PDB entry 6CV5 | electron microscopy, 2.79 A resolution | chains A and B of the 4 polymer chains in the assembly

[Chain A]
Name: viral protein 1
Source organism: Enterovirus D68
Reference sequence: A0A0X7Z9B1 (A0A0X7Z9B1_9ENTO); residues 1-297 here correspond to UniProt positions 565-861 (UniProt number = residue number + 564)
Sequence (297 residues; numbered 1 to 297; the number before each row is that of its first residue):
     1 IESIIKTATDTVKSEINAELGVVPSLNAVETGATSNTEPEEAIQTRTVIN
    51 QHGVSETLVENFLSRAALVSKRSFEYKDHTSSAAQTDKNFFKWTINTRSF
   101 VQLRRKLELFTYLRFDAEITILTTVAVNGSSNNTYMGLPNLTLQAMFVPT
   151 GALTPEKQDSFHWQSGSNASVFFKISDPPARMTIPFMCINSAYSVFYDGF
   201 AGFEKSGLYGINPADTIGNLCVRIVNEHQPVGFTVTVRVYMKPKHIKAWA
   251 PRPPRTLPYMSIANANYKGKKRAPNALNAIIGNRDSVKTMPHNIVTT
Unresolved in the structure: 129-133, 296-297
Reported in the primary citation:
  - conformationally variable residues (loop rearrangement): Ile-217

[Chain B]
Name: viral protein 3
Source organism: Enterovirus D68
Reference sequence: E9RIT6 (E9RIT6_9ENTO); residue numbers follow UniProt; this construct covers 1-247
Sequence (247 residues; numbered 1 to 247; the number before each row is that of its first residue):
     1 GVPTYLLPGSGQFLTTDDHSSAPVLPCFNPTPEMHIPGQVRNMLEVVQVE
    51 SMMEINNTESAVGMERLKVDISALTDVDQLLFNIPLDIQLDGPLRNTLVG
   101 NISRYYTHWSGSLEMTFMFCGSFMATGKLILCYTPPGGSCPTTRETAMLG
   151 THIVWDFGLQSSVTLIIPWISGSHYRMFNNDAKSTNANVGYVTCFMQTNL
   201 IVPSESSDTCSLIGFIAAKDDFSLRLMRDSPDIGQIDHLHAAEAAYQ

[Interface between chain A and chain B]
Contacting residue pairs (217):
  Glu-2(A) / Arg-41(B)  salt bridge
  Ala-8(A) / Asp-220(B)
  Ala-8(A) / Asp-221(B)
  Thr-9(A) / Asp-220(B)  hydrogen bond
  Thr-9(A) / Asp-221(B)
  Ser-25(A) / Val-163(B)
  Ser-25(A) / Thr-164(B)  hydrogen bond (backbone-backbone)
  Leu-26(A) / Trp-155(B)
  Leu-26(A) / Ser-162(B)
  Leu-26(A) / Val-163(B)  hydrophobic
  Asn-27(A) / Gln-160(B)
  Asn-27(A) / Ser-162(B)  hydrogen bond (backbone-backbone)
  Asn-27(A) / Thr-164(B)  hydrogen bond
  Ala-28(A) / Gln-160(B)
  Val-29(A) / Glu-50(B)
  Val-29(A) / Thr-116(B)
  Val-29(A) / Met-118(B)  hydrophobic
  Val-29(A) / Ser-162(B)
  Val-29(A) / Phe-215(B)  hydrophobic
  Glu-30(A) / Met-118(B)
  Glu-30(A) / Ser-161(B)  hydrogen bond
  Ala-33(A) / Glu-50(B)
  Thr-34(A) / Gln-48(B)
  Thr-34(A) / Val-49(B)
  Thr-34(A) / Glu-50(B)
  Ser-35(A) / Glu-50(B)
  Ser-35(A) / Glu-114(B)
  Ser-35(A) / Thr-116(B)
  Ser-35(A) / Thr-164(B)  hydrogen bond
  Ser-35(A) / Lys-219(B)
  Thr-37(A) / Thr-164(B)
  Thr-37(A) / Ile-166(B)
  Thr-37(A) / Lys-219(B)  hydrogen bond (backbone-side chain)
  Glu-38(A) / Lys-219(B)  salt bridge
  Pro-39(A) / Ile-166(B)  hydrophobic
  Ala-42(A) / Ile-166(B)  hydrophobic
  Ile-43(A) / Thr-151(B)
  Ile-43(A) / Pro-168(B)  hydrophobic
  Asn-50(A) / Asp-221(B)
  His-52(A) / Ser-110(B)  hydrogen bond
  His-52(A) / His-174(B)  hydrogen bond
  His-52(A) / Tyr-175(B)
  Gly-53(A) / Ser-223(B)  hydrogen bond (backbone-side chain)
  Val-54(A) / Asn-42(B)
  Val-54(A) / Leu-44(B)  hydrophobic
  Glu-56(A) / Tyr-106(B)  hydrogen bond (backbone-side chain)
  Glu-56(A) / Arg-225(B)
  Glu-56(A) / Leu-226(B)  hydrogen bond (side chain-backbone)
  Glu-56(A) / Met-227(B)  hydrogen bond (side chain-backbone)
  Thr-57(A) / Asn-42(B)  hydrogen bond
  Thr-57(A) / Met-43(B)  hydrogen bond (backbone-backbone)
  Thr-57(A) / Leu-44(B)
  Thr-57(A) / Tyr-106(B)
  Thr-57(A) / Leu-224(B)
  Leu-58(A) / Arg-41(B)
  Leu-58(A) / Asn-42(B)
  Val-59(A) / Val-40(B)
  Val-59(A) / Arg-41(B)  hydrogen bond (backbone-backbone)
  Val-59(A) / Asn-42(B)
  Val-59(A) / Met-43(B)  hydrophobic
  Phe-62(A) / Met-43(B)  hydrophobic
  Phe-62(A) / Tyr-105(B)  hydrophobic
  Phe-62(A) / Tyr-106(B)
  Phe-62(A) / Met-227(B)
  Arg-65(A) / Thr-15(B)
  Arg-65(A) / Thr-16(B)
  Arg-65(A) / Met-227(B)
  Ala-66(A) / Phe-13(B)  hydrophobic
  Ala-66(A) / Thr-15(B)  hydrogen bond (backbone-backbone)
  Ser-70(A) / Tyr-246(B)  hydrogen bond
  Lys-71(A) / Tyr-246(B)  hydrogen bond (backbone-side chain)
  Arg-72(A) / Tyr-246(B)
  Arg-72(A) / Gln-247(B)
  Gln-85(A) / Gln-247(B)
  Lys-92(A) / Ala-245(B)
  Lys-92(A) / Tyr-246(B)
  Lys-92(A) / Gln-247(B)  hydrogen bond (side chain-backbone)
  Trp-93(A) / Ala-245(B)
  Trp-93(A) / Tyr-246(B)
  Thr-94(A) / Ala-245(B)  hydrogen bond (backbone-backbone)
  Arg-98(A) / Leu-239(B)
  Ser-99(A) / Gln-235(B)
  Ser-99(A) / Leu-239(B)
  Phe-100(A) / Gln-235(B)
  Val-101(A) / Ile-233(B)
  Val-101(A) / Gly-234(B)
  Val-101(A) / Gln-235(B)
  Gln-102(A) / Asp-229(B)
  Gln-102(A) / Ser-230(B)
  Gln-102(A) / Ile-233(B)
  Arg-104(A) / Leu-239(B)
  Arg-105(A) / Asn-101(B)
  Arg-105(A) / Tyr-105(B)  hydrogen bond
  Arg-105(A) / Ser-230(B)
  Arg-105(A) / Asp-232(B)  salt bridge
  Arg-105(A) / Ile-233(B)
  Lys-106(A) / Tyr-105(B)
  Lys-106(A) / Met-227(B)
  Leu-109(A) / Ile-102(B)  hydrophobic
  Phe-110(A) / Val-40(B)  hydrophobic
  Phe-110(A) / Met-43(B)  hydrophobic
  Arg-114(A) / Pro-30(B)
  Arg-114(A) / Thr-31(B)  hydrogen bond (side chain-backbone)
  Arg-114(A) / Glu-33(B)  salt bridge
  Glu-118(A) / His-19(B)
  Glu-118(A) / Ser-21(B)  hydrogen bond
  Thr-120(A) / Phe-13(B)
  Ala-169(A) / Val-24(B)
  Pro-178(A) / Gly-11(B)
  Arg-181(A) / Phe-13(B)
  Arg-181(A) / Asp-17(B)  salt bridge
  Arg-181(A) / Ser-21(B)
  Met-182(A) / Ser-21(B)
  Met-182(A) / Ala-22(B)
  Thr-183(A) / Ser-21(B)  hydrogen bond
  Thr-183(A) / Ala-22(B)  hydrogen bond (backbone-backbone)
  Thr-183(A) / Pro-23(B)
  Thr-183(A) / Val-24(B)  hydrogen bond (backbone-backbone)
  Ile-184(A) / Val-24(B)  hydrophobic
  Pro-185(A) / Val-24(B)
  Pro-185(A) / Leu-25(B)  hydrophobic
  Pro-185(A) / Phe-28(B)  hydrophobic
  Phe-186(A) / Phe-28(B)
  Phe-186(A) / Pro-30(B)
  Met-187(A) / Leu-25(B)  hydrophobic
  Cys-188(A) / Thr-31(B)  hydrogen bond (backbone-side chain)
  Ile-189(A) / Thr-31(B)
  Asn-190(A) / Thr-31(B)  hydrogen bond (backbone-side chain)
  Ser-191(A) / Pro-32(B)  hydrogen bond (side chain-backbone)
  Ser-191(A) / Met-34(B)  hydrogen bond (side chain-backbone)
  Ala-192(A) / Ile-36(B)  hydrophobic
  Tyr-240(A) / Phe-13(B)  hydrophobic
  Lys-242(A) / Asp-17(B)  hydrogen bond (side chain-backbone)
  Lys-244(A) / His-19(B)
  Lys-244(A) / Ser-21(B)
  Lys-247(A) / Glu-33(B)
  Lys-247(A) / Gln-39(B)
  Ala-248(A) / Gln-39(B)
  Ala-248(A) / Val-40(B)  hydrogen bond (backbone-backbone)
  Trp-249(A) / Ile-36(B)  hydrogen bond (side chain-backbone)
  Trp-249(A) / Pro-37(B)
  Trp-249(A) / Gly-38(B)
  Trp-249(A) / Gln-39(B)
  Ala-250(A) / Gly-38(B)  hydrogen bond (backbone-backbone)
  Pro-251(A) / Val-40(B)
  Pro-251(A) / Val-46(B)  hydrophobic
  Pro-254(A) / Asn-101(B)
  Thr-256(A) / Asn-96(B)
  Leu-257(A) / Ile-233(B)
  Tyr-259(A) / Ile-233(B)  hydrophobic
  Tyr-259(A) / Leu-239(B)
  Met-260(A) / Leu-239(B)
  Met-260(A) / His-240(B)  hydrogen bond (backbone-backbone)
  Ser-261(A) / Leu-239(B)
  Ser-261(A) / His-240(B)  hydrogen bond (side chain-backbone)
  Ile-262(A) / Leu-239(B)  hydrophobic
  Ile-262(A) / His-240(B)  hydrogen bond (backbone-backbone)
  Ile-262(A) / Ala-241(B)
  Ile-262(A) / Ala-242(B)  hydrophobic
  Pro-274(A) / Asp-91(B)
  Asn-275(A) / Arg-95(B)  hydrogen bond
  Asn-275(A) / Asp-232(B)
  Asn-278(A) / Val-62(B)
  Asn-278(A) / Gly-63(B)  hydrogen bond (backbone-backbone)
  Asn-278(A) / Arg-66(B)
  Ala-279(A) / Arg-66(B)
  Ile-280(A) / Glu-54(B)
  Ile-280(A) / Arg-95(B)  hydrogen bond (backbone-side chain)
  Ile-280(A) / Asn-96(B)
  Ile-281(A) / Glu-54(B)
  Ile-281(A) / Asn-57(B)
  Ile-281(A) / Arg-66(B)  hydrogen bond (backbone-side chain)
  Ile-281(A) / Asp-91(B)
  Ile-281(A) / Gly-92(B)
  Ile-281(A) / Arg-95(B)
  Ile-281(A) / Asn-96(B)
  Gly-282(A) / Asn-57(B)
  Gly-282(A) / Asp-91(B)  hydrogen bond (backbone-side chain)
  Asn-283(A) / Asn-57(B)
  Asn-283(A) / Thr-58(B)
  Asn-283(A) / Glu-59(B)
  Asn-283(A) / Arg-66(B)  hydrogen bond
  Arg-284(A) / Ile-55(B)  hydrogen bond (side chain-backbone)
  Arg-284(A) / Asn-57(B)  hydrogen bond (backbone-backbone)
  Arg-284(A) / Thr-58(B)
  Arg-284(A) / Asn-83(B)  hydrogen bond (side chain-backbone)
  Arg-284(A) / Pro-85(B)
  Ser-286(A) / Thr-58(B)
  Val-287(A) / Ile-55(B)
  Val-287(A) / Asn-56(B)
  Val-287(A) / Thr-58(B)
  Val-287(A) / Leu-81(B)
  Val-287(A) / Phe-82(B)
  Val-287(A) / Asn-83(B)  hydrogen bond (backbone-backbone)
  Lys-288(A) / Leu-80(B)
  Lys-288(A) / Leu-81(B)
  Lys-288(A) / Asn-83(B)
  Thr-289(A) / Asn-83(B)  hydrogen bond (backbone-side chain)
  Met-290(A) / Asn-83(B)
  Met-290(A) / Ile-84(B)
  Met-290(A) / Pro-85(B)  hydrophobic
  Met-290(A) / Cys-140(B)  hydrophobic
  Met-290(A) / Tyr-191(B)  hydrophobic
  Pro-291(A) / Pro-85(B)
  His-292(A) / Leu-90(B)
  His-292(A) / Ala-182(B)
  His-292(A) / Tyr-191(B)
  Asn-293(A) / Ser-139(B)
  Asn-293(A) / Cys-140(B)  hydrogen bond (side chain-backbone)
  Asn-293(A) / Lys-183(B)
  Asn-293(A) / Tyr-191(B)
  Ile-294(A) / Gly-137(B)
  Ile-294(A) / Gly-138(B)
  Ile-294(A) / Ser-139(B)
  Ile-294(A) / Lys-183(B)
  Ile-294(A) / Asn-188(B)
  Ile-294(A) / Tyr-191(B)  hydrogen bond (backbone-side chain)
Interface residues without a listed pair, chain A (104 interface residues in all): Asn-36, Asn-61, Phe-91, Asn-96, Tyr-112, Phe-147, Pro-179, Pro-258, Asp-285
Interface residues without a listed pair, chain B (108 interface residues in all): Leu-14, Asp-18, Ala-61, Pro-93, Ser-112, Ile-153, Ala-217, Phe-222, His-238

[Summary]
104 residues of chain A and 108 residues of chain B are in contact; the contacts include 51 hydrogen bonds and
5 salt bridges. Polar contacts include Glu-2(A)/Arg-41(B), Glu-38(A)/Lys-219(B) and Arg-105(A)/Asp-232(B). The
paper reports conformational variability at Ile-217(A).
Chain A is viral protein 1 and chain B is viral protein 3, both from Enterovirus D68; the structure, CryoEM
structure of human enterovirus D68 full particle (after incubation with low molecular weight heparin), was
determined by electron microscopy (same publication as 6CV1, 6CV2, 6CV3, 6CV4 and 6CVB).
